3V33 - chain A; structure by X-ray diffraction, 2.00 A resolution.

Chain A:
Name: Ribonuclease ZC3H12A
Source organism: Homo sapiens
Notes: EC 3.1.-.-; fragment: N-terminal conserved domain with the zinc-finger motif, residues 112-334
UniProtKB: Q5D1E8 (ZC12A_HUMAN); numbering as in UniProt (aligned over 112-334)
Sequence (223 residues; each row starts with the number of its first residue):
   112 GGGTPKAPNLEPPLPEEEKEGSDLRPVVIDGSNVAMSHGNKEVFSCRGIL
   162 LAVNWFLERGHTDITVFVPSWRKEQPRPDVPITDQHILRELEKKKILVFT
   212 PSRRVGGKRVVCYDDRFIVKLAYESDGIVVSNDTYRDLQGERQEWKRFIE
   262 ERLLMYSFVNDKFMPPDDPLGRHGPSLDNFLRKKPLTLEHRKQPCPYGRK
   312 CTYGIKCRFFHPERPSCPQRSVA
Unresolved in the structure: 112-133, 297-334
What the authors report for this chain:
  - mutagenesis - R214A, D225A, D226A, D244A: abolished catalytic activity
  - mutagenesis - D141A, R215A, K219A, R220A: decreased catalytic activity
  - conformationally variable residues (order/disorder transition): V216 to V222
  - mutagenesis - N144A: unchanged catalytic activity

Overview:
From the paper: R214A, D225A and D226A, among others, abolish catalytic activity; conformational variability
at V216; 9 substitutions were tested in all.
Chain A is Ribonuclease ZC3H12A (Homo sapiens); the structure, Crystal structure of MCPIP1 conserved domain
with zinc-finger motif, was determined by X-ray diffraction together with 3V32 and 3V34 from the same study.
